6S0B - chains A and B of the 3 polymer chains in the assembly; structure by X-ray diffraction, 2.31 A resolution.

Chain A:
Name: Properdin
Source organism: Homo sapiens
UniProt: P27918 (PROP_HUMAN); residue numbers follow UniProt; this construct covers 256-469
Chain sequence (225 residues; each row starts with the number of its first residue):
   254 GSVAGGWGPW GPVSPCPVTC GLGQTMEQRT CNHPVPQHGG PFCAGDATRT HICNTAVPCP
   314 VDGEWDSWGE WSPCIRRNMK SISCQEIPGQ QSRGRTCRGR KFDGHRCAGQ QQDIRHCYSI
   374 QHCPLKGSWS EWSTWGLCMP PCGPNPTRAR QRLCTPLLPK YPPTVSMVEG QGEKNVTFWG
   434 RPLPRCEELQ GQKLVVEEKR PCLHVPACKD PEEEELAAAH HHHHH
Disordered / not traced: 473-478
Sequence notes: expression tag (254-255, 470-478)
Disulfide bonds: Cys269-Cys306, Cys273-Cys312, Cys284-Cys296, Cys327-Cys370, Cys337-Cys376, Cys350-Cys360, Cys391-Cys455, Cys395-Cys461, Cys407-Cys439
Glycans and other covalent adducts: alpha-D-mannopyranose (MAN) linked to Trp260, Trp263, Trp321, Trp324, Trp382, Trp385, Trp388; glycan linked to Thr272; N-acetylglucosamine (NAG) linked to Asn428
From the paper describing this entry:
  - conformationally variable residues (domain motion, order/disorder transition): Val266, Ser419 to Glu426
  - post-translational modification sites: Thr272, Asn428
  - disease-associated variants - Y414D: decreased binding to Complement C3 (citing earlier work)

Chain B:
Name: Properdin
Source organism: Homo sapiens
UniProt: P27918 (PROP_HUMAN); residue numbers follow UniProt; this construct covers 26-132
Chain sequence (110 residues; each row starts with the number of its first residue):
    26 GSDPVLCFTQ YEESSGKCKG LLGGGVSVED CCLNTAFAYQ KRSGGLCQPC RSPRWSLWST
    86 WAPCSVTCSE GSQLRYRRCV GWNGQCSGKV APGTLEWQLQ ACEDQQCAAA
Disordered / not traced: 26-27, 91-92, 133-135
Sequence notes: expression tag (133-135)
Disulfide bonds: Cys32-Cys56, Cys43-Cys72, Cys57-Cys75, Cys89-Cys127, Cys93-Cys132, Cys104-Cys111
Glycans and other covalent adducts: alpha-D-mannopyranose (MAN) linked to Trp83

Interface between chain A and chain B:
Contacting residue pairs (45; chain A residue first):
  Gly274(A) - Leu58(B)
  Leu275(A) - Val51(B)  hydrophobic
  Leu275(A) - Asp55(B)
  Leu275(A) - Cys56(B)  hydrophobic
  Leu275(A) - Phe62(B)
  Gly276(A) - Leu47(B)
  Gln277(A) - Leu47(B)  hydrogen bond (side chain-backbone)
  Ile305(A) - Leu47(B)
  Ile305(A) - Gly48(B)
  Ile305(A) - Gly49(B)
  Ile305(A) - Val51(B)  hydrophobic
  Asn307(A) - Asp55(B)
  Asn307(A) - Leu58(B)
  Ala309(A) - Leu58(B)  hydrophobic
  Pro311(A) - Leu58(B)
  Cys312(A) - Leu58(B)  hydrogen bond (backbone-backbone)
  Cys312(A) - Asn59(B)
  Val314(A) - Thr60(B)
  Glu317(A) - Arg79(B)  salt bridge
  Leu390(A) - Gln123(B)
  Leu390(A) - Leu124(B)
  Cys391(A) - Leu124(B)  hydrogen bond (backbone-backbone)
  Cys391(A) - Ala126(B)
  Pro394(A) - Leu99(B)
  Pro394(A) - Trp122(B)
  Pro394(A) - Leu124(B)
  Cys395(A) - Trp122(B)
  Pro399(A) - Leu124(B)  hydrophobic
  Arg401(A) - Ala126(B)
  Leu456(A) - Glu95(B)
  Leu456(A) - Gly96(B)
  Leu456(A) - Ser97(B)  hydrogen bond (backbone-side chain)
  His457(A) - Ser90(B)  hydrogen bond (backbone-side chain)
  His457(A) - Ser97(B)
  Val458(A) - Ser97(B)
  Val458(A) - Leu124(B)  hydrophobic
  Pro459(A) - Ser97(B)
  Pro459(A) - Leu99(B)
  Ala460(A) - Leu99(B)
  Cys461(A) - Leu99(B)  hydrophobic
  Cys461(A) - Trp122(B)
  Lys462(A) - Trp122(B)
  Asp463(A) - Arg103(B)  salt bridge
  Asp463(A) - Leu120(B)
  Pro464(A) - Tyr101(B)
Also at the interface, not in a pair above, chain A (30 interface residues in all): Thr303, Val310, Cys455, Glu465
Also at the interface, not in a pair above, chain B (27 interface residues in all): Cys32, Leu46, Trp86, Gln125

Summary:
The interface between chain A and chain B involves 30 residues on one side and 27 on the other, with 5
hydrogen bonds and 2 salt bridges. Polar contacts include Glu317(A)-Arg79(B), Asp463(A)-Arg103(B) and
Gln277(A)-Leu47(B). The paper reports that Y414D of chain A reduces binding to Complement C3; modification
sites Thr272(A) and Asn428(A).
Chain A is Properdin and chain B is Properdin, both from Homo sapiens; the structure, Crystal Structure of
Properdin in complex with the CTC domain of C3/C3b, was determined by X-ray diffraction (same publication as
6S08).
